PDB entry 5IHC | X-ray diffraction, 2.14 A resolution | chain A

Chain A:
Name: Maternal embryonic leucine zipper kinase
Organism: Homo sapiens
Notes: EC 2.7.11.1
UniProtKB: Q14680 (MELK_HUMAN); residue numbers follow UniProt; this construct covers 3-330
Chain sequence (335 residues; row label = number of the first residue in the row):
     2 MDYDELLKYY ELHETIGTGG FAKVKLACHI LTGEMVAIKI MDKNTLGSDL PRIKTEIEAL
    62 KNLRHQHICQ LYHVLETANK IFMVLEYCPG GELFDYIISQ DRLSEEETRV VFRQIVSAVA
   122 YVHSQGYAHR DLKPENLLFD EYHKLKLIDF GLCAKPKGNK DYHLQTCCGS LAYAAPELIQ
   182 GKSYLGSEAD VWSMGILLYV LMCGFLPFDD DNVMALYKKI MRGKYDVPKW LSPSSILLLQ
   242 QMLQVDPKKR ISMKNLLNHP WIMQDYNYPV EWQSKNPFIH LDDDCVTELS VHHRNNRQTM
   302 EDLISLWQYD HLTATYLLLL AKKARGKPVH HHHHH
Disordered / not traced: 20-22, 153-170, 328-336
Construct notes: initiating methionine (2); expression tag (331-336)
Swiss-Prot annotation at these positions:
  - region: Leu282 to Leu321 (UBA-like)
  - active site: Asp132 (Proton acceptor)
  - binding site (ATP): Ile17 to Val25, Lys40
  - modified residue: Thr56 (Phosphothreonine), Tyr163 (Phosphotyrosine), Thr167 (Phosphothreonine), Ser171 (Phosphoserine), Ser253 (Phosphoserine)
  - mutagenesis: Cys29 (C29V: Abolishes dependence to reducing agents; when associated with V-70; A-89; A-154; A-168; A-169; A-204; A-286 and A-339), Cys70 (C70V: Abolishes dependence to reducing agents; when associated with V-29; A-89; A-154; A-168; A-169; A-204; A-286 and A-339), Cys89 (C89A: Abolishes dependence to reducing agents; when associated with V-29; V-70; A-154; A-168; A-169; A-204; A-286 and A-339), Asp150 (D150A: Abolishes enzymatic activity), Cys154 (C154A: Abolishes dependence to reducing agents; when associated with V-29; V-70; A-89; A-168; A-169; A-204; A-286 and A-339), Tyr163 (Y163F: Abolishes autophosphorylation on tyrosine but still active on exogenous substrates), Thr167 (T167A: Abolishes activation of serine/threonine-protein kinase activity and has only weak activity; T167D/E: Phosphomimetic mutant that has similar kinase activity as wild-type), Cys168 (C168A: Abolishes dependence to reducing agents; when associated with V-29; V-70; A-89; A-154; A-169; A-204; A-286 and A-339), Cys169 (C169A: Abolishes dependence to reducing agents; when associated with V-29; V-70; A-89; A-154; A-168; A-204; A-286 and A-339), Ser171 (S171A: Abolishes activation of serine/threonine-protein kinase activity and has only weak activity; S171D: Inactive), Cys204 (C204A: Abolishes dependence to reducing agents; when associated with V-29; V-70; A-89; A-154; A-168; A-169; A-286 and A-339), Asp283 to Asp285 (Inactive), 1 further mutagenesis entry in UniProt
Ligand contacts: NVS-MELK12B (6BB; 4-[1-(2-fluorophenyl)-1H-pyrazol-4-yl]-3-[(piperidin-4-yl)methoxy]pyridine): Ile17, Gly18, Val25, Leu27, Ala38, Cys70, Leu86, Glu87, Tyr88, Cys89, Pro90, Gly92, Glu93, Leu139, Ile149

Overview:
Bound to chain A: NVS-MELK12B. From UniProt: active-site residue Asp132, 10 ATP-binding residues and 15
mutagenesis sites.
Chain A is Maternal embryonic leucine zipper kinase (Homo sapiens); the structure, MELK in complex with
NVS-MELK12B, was determined by X-ray diffraction, deposited together with 5IH8, 5IH9 and 5IHA.
